9DV8 - chain A; structure by X-ray diffraction, 1.36 A resolution.

Chain A:
Name: Acetate kinase
From: Treponema vincentii
Notes: EC 2.7.2.1
UniProtKB: C8PR54 (C8PR54_9SPIR); residue numbers follow UniProt; this construct covers 1-449
Sequence (475 residues; numbered -25 to 449; the number before each row is that of its first residue; numbers below 1 keep their minus sign (Met-25 is residue -25)):
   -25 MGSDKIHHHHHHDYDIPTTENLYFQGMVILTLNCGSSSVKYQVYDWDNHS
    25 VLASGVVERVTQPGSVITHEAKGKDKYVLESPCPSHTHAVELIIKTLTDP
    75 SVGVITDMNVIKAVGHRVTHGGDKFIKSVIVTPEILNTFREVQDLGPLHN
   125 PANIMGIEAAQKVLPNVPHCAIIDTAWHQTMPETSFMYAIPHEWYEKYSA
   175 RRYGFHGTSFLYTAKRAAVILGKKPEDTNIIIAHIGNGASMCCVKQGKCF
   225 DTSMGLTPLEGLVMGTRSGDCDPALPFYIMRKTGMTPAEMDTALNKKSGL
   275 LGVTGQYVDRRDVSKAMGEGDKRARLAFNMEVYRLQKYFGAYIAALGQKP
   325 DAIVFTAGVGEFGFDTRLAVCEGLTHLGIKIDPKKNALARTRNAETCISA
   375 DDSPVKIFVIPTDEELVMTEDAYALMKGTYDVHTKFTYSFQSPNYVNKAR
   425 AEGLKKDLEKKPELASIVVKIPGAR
Disordered / not traced: -25 to -4
Construct notes: expression tag (-25 to 0); cloning artifact (418)
From the paper describing this entry:
  - catalytic residues: Asn7, Arg91, His180, Arg241, Glu388 (citing earlier work)
  - mutagenesis - N7A, H180A, E388A: decreased catalytic activity
  - mutagenesis - R91A, R241A: decreased catalytic activity on acetyl-phosphate
  - mutagenesis - R91A, R241A: decreased binding to acetyl-phosphate

Overview:
The paper reports catalytic residues Asn7, Arg91 and His180 among others; N7A, H180A and E388A reduce
catalytic activity; 5 substitutions were tested in all.
Chain A is Acetate kinase (Treponema vincentii); the structure, The Apo structure of AckA from Treponema
vincentii, was determined by X-ray diffraction (same publication as 9DV9).
